PDB entry 6JN9 | electron microscopy, 3.80 A resolution | chain A

# Chain A
Molecule: Glutamate dehydrogenase
Organism: Thermococcus profundus
Notes: EC 1.4.1.3
UniProt: O74024 (DHE3_THEPR); numbering as in UniProt (aligned over 1-419)
Chain sequence (419 residues; row label = number of the first residue in the row):
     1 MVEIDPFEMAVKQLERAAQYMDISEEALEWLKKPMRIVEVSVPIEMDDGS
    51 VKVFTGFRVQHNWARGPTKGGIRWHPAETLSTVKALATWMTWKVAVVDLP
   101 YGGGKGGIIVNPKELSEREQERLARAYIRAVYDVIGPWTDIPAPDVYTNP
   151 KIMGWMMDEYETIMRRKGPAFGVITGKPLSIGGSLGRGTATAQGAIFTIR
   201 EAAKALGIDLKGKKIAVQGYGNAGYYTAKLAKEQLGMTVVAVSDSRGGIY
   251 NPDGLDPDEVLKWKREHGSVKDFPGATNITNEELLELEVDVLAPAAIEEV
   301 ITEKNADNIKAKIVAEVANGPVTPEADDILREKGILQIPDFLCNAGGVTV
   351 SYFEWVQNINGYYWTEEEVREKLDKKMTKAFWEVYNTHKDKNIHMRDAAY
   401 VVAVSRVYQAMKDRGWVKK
Curated features (UniProtKB/Swiss-Prot):
  - active site: K105
  - binding site (NAD(+)): G219 to Y225
From the paper describing this entry:
  - conformationally variable residues (side-chain flip): W89

# Summary
UniProt lists active-site residue K105 and 7 NAD+-binding residues. From the paper: conformational variability
at W89.
Chain A is Glutamate dehydrogenase (Thermococcus profundus); the structure, Cryo-EM structure of glutamate
dehydrogenase from Thermococcus profundus, was determined by electron microscopy, deposited together with
6JNA, 6JNC and 6JND.
